Entry 5YW1 (X-ray diffraction, 2.60 A resolution); this record covers chains B and A of the 3 polymer chains in the assembly.

Chain B:
Name: Peptidase S7
Source organism: Dengue virus 4
UniProt: F8TEL4 (F8TEL4_9FLAV); residues 1-618 here correspond to UniProt positions 1475-2092 (UniProt number = residue number + 1474)
Sequence (618 residues; numbered 1 to 618; the number before each row is that of its first residue):
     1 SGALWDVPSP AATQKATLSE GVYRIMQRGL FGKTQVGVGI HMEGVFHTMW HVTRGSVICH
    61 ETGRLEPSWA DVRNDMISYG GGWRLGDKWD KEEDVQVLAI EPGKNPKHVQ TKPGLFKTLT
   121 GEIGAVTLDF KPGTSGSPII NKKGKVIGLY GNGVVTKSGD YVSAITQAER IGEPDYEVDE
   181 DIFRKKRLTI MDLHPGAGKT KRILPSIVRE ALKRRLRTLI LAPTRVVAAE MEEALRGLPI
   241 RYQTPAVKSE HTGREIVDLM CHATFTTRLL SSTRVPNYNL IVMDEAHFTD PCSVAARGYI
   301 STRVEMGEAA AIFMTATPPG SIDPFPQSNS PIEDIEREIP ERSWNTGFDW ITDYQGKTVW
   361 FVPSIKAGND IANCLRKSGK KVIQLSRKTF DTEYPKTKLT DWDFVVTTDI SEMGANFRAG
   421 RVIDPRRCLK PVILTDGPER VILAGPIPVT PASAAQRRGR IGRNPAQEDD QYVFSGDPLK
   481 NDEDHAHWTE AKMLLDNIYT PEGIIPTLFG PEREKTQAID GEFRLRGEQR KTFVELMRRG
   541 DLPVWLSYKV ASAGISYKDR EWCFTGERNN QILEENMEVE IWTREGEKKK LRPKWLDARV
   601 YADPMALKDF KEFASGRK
Disordered / not traced: 1-3, 10-16, 30-32, 171-174

Chain A:
Name: Flavivirus_ns2b
Source organism: Dengue virus 4
UniProt: W0LLP9 (W0LLP9_9FLAV); residues 49-95 here correspond to UniProt positions 1393-1439 (UniProt number = residue number + 1344)
Sequence (54 residues; each row starts with the number of its first residue):
    48 GADLSLEKAA NVQWDEMADI TGSSPIIEVK QDEDGSFSIR DVEETNMIGV KTQR
Disordered / not traced: 48-49, 87-101
Construct notes: expression tag (48, 96-101)

Chain B / chain A interface:
Residue-residue contacts (77; chain B residue first):
  E20(B) - N58(A)  hydrogen bond (backbone-side chain)
  G21(B) - A57(A)
  V22(B) - K55(A)
  V22(B) - A56(A)  hydrogen bond (backbone-backbone)
  V22(B) - A57(A)  hydrogen bond (backbone-backbone)
  Y23(B) - E54(A)
  Y23(B) - K55(A)
  R24(B) - S52(A)
  R24(B) - L53(A)
  R24(B) - E54(A)  hydrogen bond (backbone-backbone)
  I25(B) - L51(A)  hydrophobic
  I25(B) - S52(A)
  I25(B) - L53(A)  hydrophobic
  M26(B) - L51(A)
  M26(B) - S52(A)  hydrogen bond (backbone-backbone)
  Q27(B) - L51(A)
  F46(B) - L53(A)  hydrophobic
  I58(B) - L51(A)
  I58(B) - L53(A)  hydrophobic
  C59(B) - L51(A)  hydrogen bond (backbone-backbone)
  C59(B) - S52(A)
  H60(B) - L53(A)
  V72(B) - E80(A)
  V72(B) - D81(A)
  V72(B) - G82(A)
  R73(B) - Q78(A)
  R73(B) - E80(A)
  R73(B) - G82(A)
  D94(B) - W61(A)
  V95(B) - W61(A)
  Q96(B) - W61(A)
  Q96(B) - D62(A)  hydrogen bond (side chain-backbone)
  Q96(B) - A65(A)
  L98(B) - N58(A)
  I100(B) - A56(A)  hydrophobic
  P106(B) - A56(A)
  P106(B) - A57(A)  hydrophobic
  H108(B) - Q60(A)
  H108(B) - D62(A)  salt bridge
  H108(B) - A65(A)
  V109(B) - D66(A)
  Q110(B) - W61(A)
  Q110(B) - D66(A)  hydrogen bond (backbone-backbone)
  Q110(B) - I67(A)
  Q110(B) - T68(A)  hydrogen bond (backbone-backbone)
  T111(B) - T68(A)  hydrogen bond (side chain-backbone)
  K112(B) - S70(A)
  K112(B) - S71(A)  hydrogen bond (backbone-side chain)
  P113(B) - S71(A)
  G114(B) - S71(A)
  G114(B) - P72(A)
  L115(B) - P72(A)  hydrogen bond (backbone-backbone)
  L115(B) - I73(A)
  L115(B) - I74(A)  hydrogen bond (backbone-backbone)
  F116(B) - I74(A)
  F116(B) - E75(A)
  F116(B) - V76(A)  hydrogen bond (backbone-backbone)
  K117(B) - I74(A)
  K117(B) - E75(A)
  K117(B) - V76(A)  hydrogen bond (backbone-backbone)
  T118(B) - V76(A)
  T118(B) - K77(A)
  T127(B) - G69(A)
  T127(B) - S70(A)  hydrogen bond (side chain-backbone)
  T127(B) - P72(A)
  I140(B) - V59(A)  hydrophobic
  I140(B) - Q60(A)
  N141(B) - W61(A)
  G144(B) - V59(A)
  V146(B) - V59(A)  hydrophobic
  N152(B) - G82(A)  hydrogen bond (side chain-backbone)
  N152(B) - F84(A)
  G153(B) - F84(A)
  V154(B) - F84(A)
  V154(B) - S85(A)
  T156(B) - I74(A)
  V162(B) - I74(A)  hydrophobic
Other interface residues (no listed pair), chain B (50 interface residues in all): V36, I40, T53, S56, V57, D75, L128, K142, A164
Other interface residues (no listed pair), chain A (33 interface residues in all): D50, I86

Summary:
50 residues of chain B and 33 residues of chain A are in contact, with 17 hydrogen bonds and 1 salt bridge.
Among the polar pairs are H108(B)-D62(A), E20(B)-N58(A) and Q96(B)-D62(A).
Chain B is Peptidase S7 and chain A is Flavivirus_ns2b, both from Dengue virus 4; the structure, Crystal
structure of full length NS3 protein (eD4NS2BNS3) in complex with Bovine Pancreatic Trypsin Inhibitor, was
determined by X-ray diffraction.
